4JOD - chain A; structure by X-ray diffraction, 2.21 A resolution.

[Chain A]
Name: Lysophosphatidic acid phosphatase type 6
From: Homo sapiens
Notes: EC 3.1.3.2
UniProt: Q9NPH0 (PPA6_HUMAN); numbering as in UniProt (aligned over 33-428)
Chain sequence (396 residues; each row starts with the number of its first residue):
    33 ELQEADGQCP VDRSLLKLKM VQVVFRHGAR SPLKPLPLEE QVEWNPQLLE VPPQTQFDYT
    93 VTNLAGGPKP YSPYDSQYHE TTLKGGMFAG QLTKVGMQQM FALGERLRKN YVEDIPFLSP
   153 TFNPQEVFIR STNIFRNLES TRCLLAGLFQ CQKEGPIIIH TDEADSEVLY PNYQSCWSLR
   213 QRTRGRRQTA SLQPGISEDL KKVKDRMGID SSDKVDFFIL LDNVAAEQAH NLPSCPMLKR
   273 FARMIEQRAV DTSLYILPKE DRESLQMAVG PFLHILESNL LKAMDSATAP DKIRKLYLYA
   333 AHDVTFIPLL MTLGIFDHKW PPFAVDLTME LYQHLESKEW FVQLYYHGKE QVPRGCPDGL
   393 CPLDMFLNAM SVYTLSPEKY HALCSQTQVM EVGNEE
Not modelled in the structure: 33-41, 420-428
Disulfides: Cys388-Cys393
Curated features (UniProtKB/Swiss-Prot):
  - active site: His59 (Nucleophile), Asp335 (Proton donor)
  - mutagenesis: Arg58 (R58A: Abolishes enzyme activity), His59 (H59A: Abolishes enzyme activity), Arg62 (R62A: Abolishes enzyme activity), Tyr106 (Y106F: Decreases enzyme activity), Tyr110 (Y110F: Decreases enzyme activity), Arg168 (R168A: Abolishes enzyme activity), Ala257 (A257F/L: Decreases enzyme activity by interfering with water access to the active site cavity; A257W: Abolishes enzyme activity by interfering with water access to the active site cavity), Ser285 (S285W: Decreases activity toward substrates with medium and long aliphatic chains, but not toward substrates with short aliphatic chains), Leu289 (L289W: Decreases activity toward substrates with medium and long aliphatic chains, but not toward substrates with short aliphatic chains), His334 (H334A: Abolishes enzyme activity), Asp335 (D335A: Abolishes enzyme activity)

[In short]
From UniProt: active-site residues His59 and Asp335 and 11 mutagenesis sites.
Chain A is Lysophosphatidic acid phosphatase type 6 (Homo sapiens); the structure, Crystal structure of human
lysophosphatidic acid phosphatase type 6 complexed with Tris, was determined by X-ray diffraction (same
publication as 4JOB and 4JOC).
